PDB entry 4L63 | X-ray diffraction, 1.80 A resolution | chains A and E of the 6 polymer chains in the assembly

# Chain A
Protein: ECXA
Organism: Escherichia coli
Notes: EC 3.4.24.-
UniProt: Q8GAV4 (Q8GAV4_ECOLX); residue numbers follow UniProt; this construct covers 21-285
Sequence (266 residues; row label = number of the first residue in the row):
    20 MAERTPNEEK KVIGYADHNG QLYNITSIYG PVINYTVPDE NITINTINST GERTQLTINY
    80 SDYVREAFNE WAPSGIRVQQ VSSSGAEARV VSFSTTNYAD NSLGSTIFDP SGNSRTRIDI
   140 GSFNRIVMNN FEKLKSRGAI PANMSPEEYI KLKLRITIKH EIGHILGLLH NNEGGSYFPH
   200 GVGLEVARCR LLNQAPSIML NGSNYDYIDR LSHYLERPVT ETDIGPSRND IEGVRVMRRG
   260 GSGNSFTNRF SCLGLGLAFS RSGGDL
Not modelled in the structure: 20, 68-71, 103-107, 279-285
Sequence notes: expression tag (20)
Disulfides: Cys208-Cys271
Bound ions: Zn2+: His179, His183, His189
Reported in the primary citation:
  - catalytic residues: Glu180 (proposed by the authors, not directly observed)
  - Zn2+ coordination: His189

# Chain E
Protein: ECXB
Organism: Escherichia coli
UniProt: Q8GAV3 (Q8GAV3_ECOLX); residues 1-103 here correspond to UniProt positions 23-125 (UniProt number = residue number + 22)
Sequence (112 residues; row label = number of the first residue in the row; numbering starts at 0):
     0 MTPQNITDLC NEYQNTMIYS LNKEIATYTE SLAGKREMVI ISFSNGATFQ VEVPGSQHLE
    60 SQKRPLERMK DTLRAAYFTG IKISKLCAWT NKSPNSIAAI ELSNLEHHHH HH
Not modelled in the structure: 0, 105-111
Sequence notes: initiating methionine (0); expression tag (104-111)
Disulfides: Cys9-Cys86

# How chain A and chain E interact
Contacting residue pairs - 11 pairs, chain A then chain E:
  Arg207(A) - Thr78(E)  hydrogen bond (side chain-backbone)
  Arg209(A) - Phe77(E)  hydrogen bond (side chain-backbone)
  Arg209(A) - Thr78(E)
  Asn263(A) - Lys81(E)  hydrogen bond
  Asn263(A) - Asn103(E)  hydrogen bond (backbone-side chain)
  Phe265(A) - Ile80(E)  hydrophobic
  Phe265(A) - Asn103(E)
  Arg268(A) - Thr78(E)
  Arg268(A) - Gly79(E)  hydrogen bond (side chain-backbone)
  Phe269(A) - Thr78(E)
  Leu272(A) - Thr78(E)
Other interface residues (no listed pair), chain A (8 interface residues in all): Ser264
Interface features reported in the paper:
  - interface residues, chain A: Arg207(A), Arg209(A)

# Summary
8 residues of chain A face 6 of chain E across their interface, with 5 hydrogen bonds. Polar pairs include
Arg207(A)-Thr78(E), Arg209(A)-Phe77(E) and Asn263(A)-Lys81(E). The Zn2+ site is built by His179(A), His183(A)
and His189(A). The paper reports the catalytic residue Glu180(A); interface residues Arg207(A) and Arg209(A).
Chain A is ECXA and chain E is ECXB, both from Escherichia coli; the structure, Apo form of AB5 holotoxin, was
determined by X-ray diffraction together with 4L6T from the same study.
